Entry 4HZ9 (X-ray diffraction, 2.40 A resolution); this record covers chains B and C of the 3 polymer chains in the assembly.

[Chain B (and C)]
Molecule: Putative periplasmic protein
Organism: Ralstonia pickettii
Notes: chain C of this document is another copy of the same molecule, construct and numbering; everything in this record applies to it too
UniProt: C6BHF3 (C6BHF3_RALP1); residues 23-151 here = UniProt positions 23-151
Chain sequence (150 residues; each row starts with the number of its first residue):
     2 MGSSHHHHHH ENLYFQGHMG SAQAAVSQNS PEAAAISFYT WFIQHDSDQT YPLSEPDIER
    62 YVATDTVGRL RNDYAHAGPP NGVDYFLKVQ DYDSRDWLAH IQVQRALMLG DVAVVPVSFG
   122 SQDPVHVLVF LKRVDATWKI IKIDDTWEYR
Not modelled in the structure: 2-28 (chain C: 2-29)
Construct notes: expression tag (2-22)

[Interface between chain B and chain C]
Pairs across the interface (9; chain B residue first):
  N82(B) - A78(C)
  G83(B) - A78(C)
  V84(B) - H77(C)
  V84(B) - A78(C)  hydrophobic
  Q91(B) - H77(C)
  Q91(B) - A78(C)
  W148(B) - H77(C)
  R151(B) - N73(C)
  R151(B) - D74(C)  salt bridge

[In short]
6 residues of chain B and 4 residues of chain C are in contact; the contacts include 1 salt bridge. Its one
salt-bridged contact is R151(B)-D74(C).
Chain B and chain C are both Putative periplasmic protein (Ralstonia pickettii); the structure, Crystal
structure of the type VI native effector-immunity complex Tae3-Tai3 from Ralstonia pickettii, was determined
by X-ray diffraction together with 4HZB from the same study.
